PDB entry 5M02 | X-ray diffraction, 1.75 A resolution | chains A and P of the 5 polymer chains in the assembly

[Chain A]
Molecule: H-2 class I histocompatibility antigen, D-B alpha chain
From: Mus musculus
Reference sequence: P01899 (HA11_MOUSE); residues 1-276 here correspond to UniProt positions 25-300 (UniProt number = residue number + 24)
Amino-acid sequence (276 residues; each row starts with the number of its first residue):
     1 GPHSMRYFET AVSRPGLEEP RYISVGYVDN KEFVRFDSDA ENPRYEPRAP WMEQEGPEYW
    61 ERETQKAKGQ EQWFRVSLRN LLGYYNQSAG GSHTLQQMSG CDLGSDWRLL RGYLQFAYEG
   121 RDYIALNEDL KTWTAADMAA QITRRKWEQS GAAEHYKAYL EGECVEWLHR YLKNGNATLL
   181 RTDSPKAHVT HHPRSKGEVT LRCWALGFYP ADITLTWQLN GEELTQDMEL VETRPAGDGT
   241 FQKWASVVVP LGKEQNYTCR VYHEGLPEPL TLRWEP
Disordered / not traced: 195
Disulfides: C101-C164, C203-C259

[Chain P]
Molecule: Lcmv-derived GP33 altered peptide ligand pf
Amino-acid sequence (9 residues; row label = number of the first residue in the row):
     1 KAPFNFATM

[Chain A / chain P interface]
Pairs across the interface (52):
  M5(A) with K1(P)
  Y7(A) with K1(P), hydrogen bond (side chain-backbone); A2(P), hydrogen bond (side chain-backbone); P3(P)
  E9(A) with P3(P)
  Y45(A) with A2(P)
  Y59(A) with K1(P)
  E63(A) with K1(P); A2(P), hydrogen bond (side chain-backbone)
  K66(A) with K1(P); A2(P), hydrogen bond (side chain-backbone); P3(P); F4(P)
  Q70(A) with P3(P); F4(P); N5(P)
  W73(A) with N5(P); F6(P), hydrogen bond (side chain-backbone); A7(P), hydrogen bond (side chain-backbone); T8(P); M9(P), hydrophobic
  F74(A) with N5(P)
  V76(A) with T8(P)
  S77(A) with T8(P); M9(P), hydrogen bond (side chain-backbone)
  N80(A) with T8(P); M9(P), hydrogen bond (side chain-backbone)
  L81(A) with M9(P), hydrophobic
  Y84(A) with M9(P), hydrogen bond (side chain-backbone)
  L95(A) with M9(P), hydrophobic
  Q97(A) with N5(P), hydrogen bond
  S99(A) with P3(P)
  F116(A) with N5(P); M9(P), hydrophobic
  Y123(A) with M9(P), hydrophobic
  T143(A) with M9(P), hydrogen bond (side chain-backbone)
  K146(A) with T8(P), hydrogen bond (side chain-backbone); M9(P), hydrogen bond (side chain-backbone)
  W147(A) with A7(P), hydrogen bond (side chain-backbone); T8(P), hydrogen bond (side chain-backbone); M9(P), hydrophobic
  S150(A) with A7(P)
  H155(A) with F6(P)
  Y156(A) with F4(P); N5(P), hydrogen bond; F6(P), hydrophobic
  Y159(A) with K1(P), hydrogen bond (side chain-backbone); A2(P); P3(P)
  E163(A) with F4(P)
  W167(A) with K1(P)
  Y171(A) with K1(P), hydrogen bond (side chain-backbone)
Interface residues without a listed pair, chain A (32 interface residues in all): I124, A152

[In short]
32 residues of chain A face 9 of chain P across their interface, with 18 hydrogen bonds. Polar contacts
include Y7(A)-K1(P), Y7(A)-A2(P) and E63(A)-A2(P).
Chain A is H-2 class I histocompatibility antigen, D-B alpha chain (Mus musculus) and chain P is Lcmv-derived
GP33 altered peptide ligand pf; the structure, Crystal structure of murine P14 TCR / H-2Db with PF, modified
gp33 peptide from LCMV, was determined by X-ray diffraction.
